7PIP - chains i and 3 of the 55 polymer chains in the assembly; structure by electron microscopy, 9.30 A resolution (very low resolution: no residue pairs are listed; an interface is given only as per-side residue counts).

== Chain i ==
Protein: 50S ribosomal protein L13
From: Mycoplasma pneumoniae M129
Reference sequence: P75178 (RL13_MYCPN); numbering as in UniProt (aligned over 1-146)
Sequence (146 residues; each row starts with the number of its first residue):
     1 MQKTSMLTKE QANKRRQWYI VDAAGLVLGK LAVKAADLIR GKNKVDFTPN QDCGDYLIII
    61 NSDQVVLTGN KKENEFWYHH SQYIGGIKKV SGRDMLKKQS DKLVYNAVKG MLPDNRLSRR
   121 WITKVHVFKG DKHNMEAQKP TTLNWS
Disordered / not traced: 1-2

== Chain 3 ==
Molecule: 23S ribosomal RNA
From: Mycoplasma pneumoniae M129
Sequence (2907 nucleotides; row label = number of the first residue in the row):
     1 UACAAUAAGU UACUAAGGGC UUAUGGUGGA UGCCUUGGCA CUAAUAGGCG AUGAAGGACG
    61 UGUUAACCUG CGAUAAGCUU CGGGUAGGUG GUAAGAACCU CAGAUCCGGA GAUUUCCGAA
   121 UGGAGCAAUC CGGUAGUUGG AAACAGCUAU CAUUAAUUGA UGAAUAAAUA GUCAAUUAAA
   181 GCAAUACGUG GUGAAGUGAA ACAUCUCAGU AGCCACAGGA AAAGAAAACG AAUGUGAUUC
   241 CGUGUGUAGU GGCGAGCGAA AGCGGAACAG GCCAAACUUA UCAUUAGAUA GGGGUUGUAG
   301 GGCUUGCAAU GUGGACUUGA AAACGAUAGA AGAAGCUGUU GGAAAGCAGC GCGCAAAAGG
   361 GUGAUAGCCC CGUAUUUGAA AUUGUUUUCA UACCUAGCGA GAUCCCUGAG UAGCUCGGAA
   421 AACGUUAUUU UGAGUGAAUC UGCCCAGACC AUUGGGUAAG CCUAAAUACU AAUUAGUGAC
   481 CGAUAGCGAA ACAGUACCGU GAGGGAAAGG UGAAAAGAAC CCAGAGAUGG GAGUGAAAUA
   541 GAUUCUGAAA CCAUAUGCCU ACAACGUGUC AGAGCACAUU AAUGUGUGAU GGCGUGCGUU
   601 UUGAAGUAUG AGCCGGCGAG UUAUGAUAGC AAGCGUUAGU UAACCAGGAG AUGGGGAGCU
   661 GUAGCGAAAG CGAGUUUUAA AAGAGCGUUU GUUUGUUAUU AUAGACCCGA AACGGGUUGA
   721 GCUAGUCAUG AGCAGGUUGA AGGUUGAGUA ACAUCAACUG GAGGACCGAA CCGACUCUCG
   781 UUGAAACGAU AGCGGAUGAC UUGUGAUUAG GGGUGAAAUU CCAAUCGAAA UCCGUGAUAG
   841 CUGGUUCUCG UCGAAAUAGC UUUAAGGCUA GCGUGAGAUC ACAAAUAAGU GGAGGUAAAG
   901 CUACUGAAUG UAUGAUGGCG CCACCUAGGC GUACUGAAUA CAAUUAAACU CUGAAUGCCA
   961 UUUAUUUUAU UCUCGCAGUC AGACAGUGGG GGAUAAGCUU CAUUGUCAAG AGGGGAAGAG
  1021 CCCAGAUCAU UAAAUAAGGU CCCCAAAAUA UACUAAGUGG AAAAGGAUGU GAAAGUGCUA
  1081 AAACAGCAAG GAUGUUGGCU UAGAAGCAGC CAUCGUUUAA AGAGUGCGUA ACAGCUCACU
  1141 UGUCGAGUGU UUUUGCGCCG AAGAUGUAAC GGGGCUAAGU AUAUUACCGA AUUUAUGGAU
  1201 AAGAUUUAUA UCUUGUGGUA GACGAGCGUU GUAUUGGAGU UGAAGUCAAA GCGUGAGCAU
  1261 UGGUGGAUCC AAUACAAGUG AGAAUGCCGG CAUGAGUAAC GCUUGGGAGU GAGAAUCUCC
  1321 CAAACCGAUU GACUAAGGUU UCCUGGACCA GGGUCGUCCU UCCAGGGUUA GUCUGGACCU
  1381 AAGCUGAGGC UGAAAAGCGU AGGCGAUGGA CAACAGGUUA AUAUUCCUGU ACUUACAGUU
  1441 AGACUGAUGG AGUGACAAAG AAGGUUUUCC ACCCCCAUAA UUGGAUUUGG GGAUAAAUCA
  1501 UAAGGUGGUA CAAUAGGCAA AUCCGUUGUG CAUAACAUUG AGUGAUGAUG UCGAGUGAAU
  1561 GAGUGAUCAA GUAGCGAAGG UGGUAUUAAU CAUGCUUUCA AGAAAAGCUU CUAGGGUUAA
  1621 UCUAGCUGUA ACCAGUACCG AGAACGAACA CACGUAGUCA AGGAGAGGAU CCUAAGGUUA
  1681 GCGAGUGAAC UAUAGCCAAG GAACUCUGCA AAUUAACCCC GUAAGUUAGC GAGAAGGGGU
  1741 GCUUAUGUAA AAGUAAGCCG CAGUGAAGAA CGAGGGGGGA CUGUUUAACU AAAACACAAC
  1801 UCUAUGCCAA ACCGUAAGGU GAUGUAUAUG GGGUGACACC UGCCCAGUGC UGGAAGGUUA
  1861 AAGAAGGAGG UUAGCGCAAG CGAAGCUUUU AACUGAAGCC CCAGUGAACG GCGGCCGUAA
  1921 CUAUAACGGU CCUAAGGUAG CGAAAUUCCU AGUCGGGUAA AUUCCGUCCC GCUUGAAUGG
  1981 UGUAACCAUC UCUUGACUGU CUCGGCUAUA GACUCGGUGA AAUCCAGGUA CGGGUGAAGA
  2041 CACCCGUUAG GCGCAACGGG ACGGAAAGAC CCCGUGAAGC UUUACUGUAG CUUAAUAUUG
  2101 AUCAGGACAU UAUCAUGUAG AGAAUAGGUA GGAGCAAUCG AUGCAAGUUC GCUAGGACUU
  2161 GUUGAUGCGA AAGGUGGAAU ACUACCCUUG GUUGUGUGCU GUUCUAAUUG GUAACUGUUA
  2221 UCCAGUUUCA AGACAGUGUU AGGUGGGCAG UUUGACUGGG GCGGUCGCCU CCUAAAAGGU
  2281 AACGGAGGCG UACAAAGGUA CCUUCAGUAC GGUUGGAAAU CGUAUGUAGA GUGUAAUGGU
  2341 GUAAGGGUGC UUGACUGUGA GACAUACAGG UCGAACAGGU GAGAAAUCAG GUCAUAGUGA
  2401 UCCGGUGGUC CAGUAUGGAA UGGCCAUCGC UCAACGGAUA AAAGCUACUC CGGGGAUAAC
  2461 AGGCUGAUAC UGCCCAAGAG UUCAUAUCGA CGGCAGUGUU UGGCACCUCG AUGUCGACUC
  2521 AUCUCAUCCU CGAGCUGAAG CAGGUUCGAA GGGUUCGGCU GUUCGCCGAU UAAAGAGAUA
  2581 CGUGAGUUGG GUUCAAACCG UCGUGAGACA GGUUGGUCCC UAUCUAUUGU GCCCGUAGGA
  2641 AGAUUGAAGA GUGUUGCUUC UAGUACGAGA GGACCGAAGC GAGGACACCU CUUAUGCUCC
  2701 AGUUGUAGCG CCAGCUGCAC CGCUGGGUAG UAACGUGUCU AUUAGAUAAA CGCUGAAAGC
  2761 AUCUAAGUGU GAAACUAUCU CAAAGAUUAA UCUUCCCAUU UCGCAAGAAA GUAAGAGCCG
  2821 UCAAAGACGA UGACGUUGAU AGGUUACAGG UGUAAGCAUA GUGAUAUGUU GAGCUGAGUA
  2881 AUACUAAUUG CUCGAGGACU UAUUGGA
Disordered / not traced: 1-7, 923-927, 1560-1569, 2901-2907

== How chain i and chain 3 interact ==
At this resolution (9 A) residue pairs are not listed: 57 residues of chain i and 45 of chain 3 lie at the interface.

== Summary ==
The interface between chain i and chain 3 involves 57 residues on one side and 45 on the other.
Chain i is 50S ribosomal protein L13 and chain 3 is 23S ribosomal RNA, both from Mycoplasma pneumoniae M129;
the structure, 70S ribosome with EF-Tu-tRNA and P-site tRNA in pseudouridimycin-treated Mycoplasma pneumoniae
cells, was determined by electron microscopy (same publication as 7OOC, 7OOD, 7P6Z, 7PAH, 7PAI, 7PAJ and 23
further entries).
